PDB entry 6GOS | X-ray diffraction, 2.10 A resolution | chains 2 and D of the 5 polymer chains in the assembly

Chain 2:
Protein: Microcin B17-processing protein McbB
Source organism: Escherichia coli str. K-12 substr. MG1655
UniProtKB: P23184 (MCBB_ECOLX); numbering as in UniProt (aligned over 1-295)
Sequence (295 residues; each row starts with the number of its first residue):
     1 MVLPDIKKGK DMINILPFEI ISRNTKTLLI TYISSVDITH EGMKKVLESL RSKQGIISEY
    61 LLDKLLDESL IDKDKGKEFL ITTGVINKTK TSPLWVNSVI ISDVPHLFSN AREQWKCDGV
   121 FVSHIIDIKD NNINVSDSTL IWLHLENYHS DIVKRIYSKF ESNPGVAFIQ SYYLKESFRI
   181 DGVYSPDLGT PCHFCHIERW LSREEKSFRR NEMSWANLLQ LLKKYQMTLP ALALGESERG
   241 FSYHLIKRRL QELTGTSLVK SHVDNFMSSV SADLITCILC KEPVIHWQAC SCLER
Disordered / not traced: 1-11, 295
Bound ions: Zn2+: Cys-192, Cys-195, Cys-290, Cys-292
From the paper describing this entry:
  - conformationally variable residues (order/disorder transition): Glu-204 to Glu-212

Chain D:
Protein: Microcin B17-processing protein McbD
Source organism: Escherichia coli str. K-12 substr. MG1655
UniProtKB: P23186 (MCBD_ECOLX); numbering as in UniProt (aligned over 1-396)
Sequence (396 residues; each row starts with the number of its first residue):
     1 MINVYSNLMS AWPATMAMSP KLNRNMPTFS QIWDYERITP ASAAGETLKS IQGAIGEYFE
    61 RRHFFNEIVT GGQKTLYEMM PPSAAKAFTE AFFQISSLTR DEIITHKFKT VRAFNLFSLE
   121 QQEIPAVIIA LDNITAADDL KFYPDRDTCG CSFHGSLNDA IEGSLCEFME RQSLLLYWLQ
   181 GKANTEISSE IVTGINHIDE ILLALRSEGD IRIFDITLPG APGHAVLTLY GTKNKISRIK
   241 YSTGLSYANS LKKALCKSVV ELWQSYICLH NFLIGGYTDD DIIDSYQRHF MSCNKYESFT
   301 DLCENTVLLS DDVKLTLEEN ITSDTNLLNY LQQISDNIFV YYARERVSNS LVWYTKIVSP
   361 DFFLHMNNSG AININNKIYH TGDGIKVRES KMVPFP
Construct notes: conflict Arg-171 (Thr in P23186)
From the paper describing this entry:
  - conformationally variable residues (order/disorder transition): Asp-34 to Pro-40
  - mutagenesis - T148A, E167A, Q264A, P394G/P396G, P396*: decreased catalytic activity
  - catalytic residues: Pro-396
  - catalytic residues: Thr-148, Glu-167, Gln-264 (proposed by the authors, not directly observed)

Interface between chain 2 and chain D:
Residue-residue contacts (93):
  Leu-16(2) / Arg-346(D)
  Pro-17(2) / Asn-349(D)
  Pro-17(2) / Ser-350(D)
  Pro-17(2) / Leu-351(D)
  Phe-18(2) / Leu-351(D)  hydrophobic
  Glu-19(2) / Ser-156(D)
  Glu-19(2) / Leu-157(D)  hydrogen bond (side chain-backbone)
  Glu-19(2) / Trp-353(D)
  Ile-21(2) / Leu-119(D)
  Ile-21(2) / Ile-161(D)  hydrophobic
  Arg-23(2) / Leu-116(D)  hydrogen bond (side chain-backbone)
  Arg-23(2) / Phe-117(D)
  Arg-23(2) / Leu-119(D)
  Arg-23(2) / Leu-328(D)
  Lys-26(2) / Ser-118(D)
  Lys-26(2) / Leu-119(D)
  Leu-28(2) / Phe-114(D)  hydrophobic
  Leu-28(2) / Leu-119(D)
  Leu-28(2) / Gln-121(D)
  Ile-30(2) / Tyr-342(D)  hydrophobic
  Ile-30(2) / Arg-344(D)
  Ile-30(2) / Trp-353(D)  hydrophobic
  Thr-31(2) / Arg-344(D)  hydrogen bond (backbone-side chain)
  Tyr-32(2) / Arg-344(D)
  Tyr-32(2) / Leu-351(D)  hydrophobic
  Ile-33(2) / Arg-344(D)
  Ser-34(2) / Arg-344(D)  hydrogen bond (backbone-side chain)
  Ser-35(2) / Gln-121(D)  hydrogen bond (backbone-side chain)
  Ser-35(2) / Tyr-342(D)  hydrogen bond
  Ser-35(2) / Arg-344(D)
  Val-36(2) / Gln-121(D)
  Asp-37(2) / Gln-121(D)  hydrogen bond
  Leu-174(2) / Met-9(D)  hydrophobic
  Leu-188(2) / Arg-346(D)  hydrogen bond (backbone-side chain)
  Gly-189(2) / Arg-346(D)  hydrogen bond (backbone-side chain)
  His-196(2) / Met-9(D)
  His-196(2) / Ala-11(D)
  Arg-199(2) / Arg-62(D)
  Arg-199(2) / Glu-67(D)  salt bridge
  Arg-199(2) / Glu-345(D)  salt bridge
  Arg-199(2) / Tyr-354(D)
  Trp-200(2) / Leu-8(D)  hydrogen bond (side chain-backbone)
  Trp-200(2) / Met-9(D)
  Trp-200(2) / Ser-10(D)  hydrogen bond (side chain-backbone)
  Trp-200(2) / Arg-37(D)
  Ser-202(2) / Asn-66(D)  hydrogen bond (side chain-backbone)
  Ser-202(2) / Glu-67(D)
  Arg-203(2) / Ser-10(D)  hydrogen bond (side chain-backbone)
  Arg-203(2) / Ala-11(D)  hydrogen bond (side chain-backbone)
  Arg-203(2) / Asp-34(D)  salt bridge
  Arg-203(2) / Arg-37(D)
  Arg-203(2) / Tyr-58(D)  hydrogen bond
  Arg-203(2) / Arg-62(D)
  Arg-203(2) / Asn-66(D)
  Glu-204(2) / Arg-37(D)  salt bridge
  Glu-205(2) / Ile-134(D)
  Lys-206(2) / Phe-65(D)
  Lys-206(2) / Asn-66(D)  hydrogen bond (backbone-side chain)
  Lys-206(2) / Ile-68(D)  hydrogen bond (side chain-backbone)
  Lys-206(2) / Asp-132(D)
  Lys-206(2) / Thr-135(D)  hydrogen bond
  Ser-207(2) / Arg-37(D)
  Ser-207(2) / Asn-66(D)
  Phe-208(2) / Glu-36(D)  hydrogen bond (backbone-backbone)
  Phe-208(2) / Arg-37(D)  hydrogen bond (backbone-backbone)
  Phe-208(2) / Thr-39(D)
  Phe-208(2) / Phe-65(D)  hydrophobic
  Phe-208(2) / Ile-283(D)
  Phe-208(2) / Asp-284(D)
  Arg-209(2) / Glu-36(D)  salt bridge
  Arg-209(2) / Asp-280(D)  salt bridge
  Arg-209(2) / Ile-283(D)
  Val-263(2) / Arg-346(D)
  Val-263(2) / Ser-348(D)
  Val-263(2) / Asn-349(D)
  Asp-264(2) / Ser-348(D)  hydrogen bond
  Met-267(2) / Ser-348(D)
  Glu-282(2) / Ser-10(D)  hydrogen bond
  Glu-282(2) / Trp-12(D)
  Pro-283(2) / Trp-12(D)  hydrogen bond (backbone-side chain)
  Ile-285(2) / Trp-12(D)  hydrophobic
  Ile-285(2) / Phe-59(D)  hydrophobic
  Ile-285(2) / Arg-346(D)
  Ile-285(2) / Val-347(D)  hydrophobic
  His-286(2) / Glu-345(D)
  His-286(2) / Arg-346(D)  hydrogen bond (backbone-backbone)
  Trp-287(2) / Glu-67(D)  hydrogen bond (side chain-backbone)
  Trp-287(2) / Glu-345(D)
  Gln-288(2) / Arg-112(D)
  Gln-288(2) / Ala-343(D)
  Gln-288(2) / Arg-344(D)  hydrogen bond
  Gln-288(2) / Glu-345(D)  hydrogen bond (backbone-side chain)
  Ala-289(2) / Val-69(D)  hydrophobic
Other interface residues (no listed pair), chain 2 (46 interface residues in all): Asn-14, Ser-22, Thr-27, Thr-190, Trp-215, His-262
Other interface residues (no listed pair), chain D (49 interface residues in all): Ser-6, Pro-13, Ile-38

Overview:
Chain 2 and chain D form an interface of 46 and 49 residues respectively, with 27 hydrogen bonds and 6 salt
bridges. Polar contacts include Arg-199(2)/Glu-67(D), Arg-199(2)/Glu-345(D) and Arg-203(2)/Asp-34(D). The
paper reports catalytic residues Pro-396(D), Thr-148(D) and Glu-167(D) among others; T148A, E167A and Q264A of
chain D, among others, reduce catalytic activity; 5 substitutions were tested in all.
Here chain 2 is Microcin B17-processing protein McbB and chain D is Microcin B17-processing protein McbD, both
from Escherichia coli str. K-12 substr. MG1655. Entry 6GOS (E. coli Microcin synthetase McbBCD complex with
pro-MccB17 bound) was determined by X-ray diffraction together with 6GRG, 6GRH and 6GRI from the same study.
